PDB entry 7M4U | electron microscopy, 2.71 A resolution | chains a and t of the 21 polymer chains in the assembly

[Chain a]
Molecule: 16s Ribosomal RNA
Source organism: Acinetobacter baumannii (strain AB0057)
Sequence (1544 nucleotides; numbered 1 to 1544; the number before each row is that of its first residue):
     1 UUUAACUGAAGAGUUUGAUCAUGGCUCAGAUUGAACGCUGGCGGCAGGCU
    51 UAACACAUGCAAGUCGAGCGGGGGAAGGUAGCUUGCUACCGGACCUAGCG
   101 GCGGACGGGUGAGUAAUGCUUAGGAAUCUGCCUAUUAGUGGGGGACAACA
   151 UCUCGAAAGGGAUGCUAAUACCGCAUACGUCCUACGGGAGAAAGCAGGGG
   201 AUCUUCGGACCUUGCGCUAAUAGAUGAGCCUAAGUCGGAUUAGCUAGUUG
   251 GUGGGGUAAAGGCCUACCAAGGCGACGAUCUGUAGCGGGUCUGAGAGGAU
   301 GAUCCGCCACACUGGGACUGAGACACGGCCCAGACUCCUACGGGAGGCAG
   351 CAGUGGGGAAUAUUGGACAAUGGGGGGAACCCUGAUCCAGCCAUGCCGCG
   401 UGUGUGAAGAAGGCCUUAUGGUUGUAAAGCACUUUAAGCGAGGAGGAGGC
   451 UACUCUAGUUAAUACCUAGGGAUAGUGGACGUUACUCGCAGAAUAAGCAC
   501 CGGCUAACUCUGUGCCAGCAGCCGCGGUAAUACAGAGGGUGCGAGCGUUA
   551 AUCGGAUUUACUGGGCGUAAAGCGUGCGUAGGCGGCUUAUUAAGUCGGAU
   601 GUGAAAUCCCCGAGCUUAACUUGGGAAUUGCAUUCGAUACUGGUGAGCUA
   651 GAGUAUGGGAGAGGAUGGUAGAAUUCCAGGUGUAGCGGUGAAAUGCGUAG
   701 AGAUCUGGAGGAAUACCGAUGGCGAAGGCAGCCAUCUGGCCUAAUACUGA
   751 CGCUGAGGUACGAAAGCAUGGGGAGCAAACAGGAUUAGAUACCCUGGUAG
   801 UCCAUGCCGUAAACGAUGUCUACUAGCCGUUGGGGCCUUUGAGGCUUUAG
   851 UGGCGCAGCUAACGCGAUAAGUAGACCGCCUGGGGAGUACGGUCGCAAGA
   901 CUAAAACUCAAAUGAAUUGACGGGGGCCCGCACAAGCGGUGGAGCAUGUG
   951 GUUUAAUUCGAUGXAACGCGAAGAACCUUACCUGGCCUUGACAUACUAGA
  1001 AACUUUUCAGAGAUGGAUUGGUGCCUUCGGGAACCUAGAUACAGGUGCUG
  1051 CAUGGCUGUCGUCAGCUCGUGUCGUGAGAUGUUGGGUUAAGUCCCGCAAC
  1101 GAGCGCAACCCUUUUCCUUACUUGCCAGCAUUUCGGAUGGGAACUUUAAG
  1151 GAUACUGCCAGUGACAAACUGGAGGAAGGCGGGGACGACGUCAAGUCAUC
  1201 AUGGCCCUUACGGCCAGGGCUACACACGUGCUACAAUGGUCGGUACAAAG
  1251 GGUUGCUACACAGCGAUGUGAUGCUAAUCUCAAAAAGCCGAUCGUAGUCC
  1301 GGAUUGGAGUCUGCAACUCGACUCCAUGAAGUCGGAAUCGCUAGUAAUCG
  1351 CGGAUCAGAAUGCCGCGGUGAAUACGUUCCCGGGCCUUGUACACACCGCC
  1401 CGUCACACCAUGGGAGUUUGUUGCACCAGAAGUAGCUAGCCUAACUGCAA
  1451 AGAGGGCGGUUACCACGGUGUGGCCGAUGACUGGGGUGAAGUCGUAACAA
  1501 GGUAGCCGUAGGGGAACCUGCGGCUGGAUCACCUCCUUAACGAA
Not modelled in the structure: 1-2, 1531-1544
Construct notes: conflict U1007 (C57026 in 1211343212), C1034 (U57053 in 1211343212)
Modified residues: PSU (pseudouridine-5'-monophosphate) at position 513, 7MG (7N-methyl-8-hydroguanosine-5'-monophosphate) at position 524, 2MG (2N-methylguanosine-5'-monophosphate) at position 963, 5MC (5-methylcytidine-5'-monophosphate) at position 964, 2MG (2N-methylguanosine-5'-monophosphate) at position 1204, 4OC (4n,o2'-methylcytidine-5'-monophosphate) at position 1399, UR3 (3-methyluridine-5'-monophoshate) at position 1495, MA6 (6N-dimethyladenosine-5'-monophoshate) at position 1515, MA6 (6N-dimethyladenosine-5'-monophoshate) at position 1516

[Chain t]
Protein: 30S ribosomal protein S20
Source organism: Acinetobacter baumannii (strain AB0057)
UniProt: B7I5N9 (RS20_ACIB5); residue numbers follow UniProt; this construct covers 1-88
Sequence (88 residues; row label = number of the first residue in the row):
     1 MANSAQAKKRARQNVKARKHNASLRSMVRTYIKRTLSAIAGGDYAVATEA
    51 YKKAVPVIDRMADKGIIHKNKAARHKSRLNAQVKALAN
Not modelled in the structure: 1, 88

[How chain a and chain t interact]
Pairs across the interface (83):
  G63(a) - Ser4(t)  hydrogen bond to the phosphate
  G63(a) - Gln6(t)  hydrogen bond to the base
  U64(a) - Gln6(t)  base contact
  C99(a) - Lys9(t)  phosphate contact
  C99(a) - Arg12(t)  salt bridge to the phosphate
  G100(a) - Lys9(t)  hydrogen bond to the base
  G100(a) - Gln13(t)  hydrogen bond to the phosphate
  G100(a) - Lys16(t)  salt bridge to the phosphate
  C102(a) - Gln6(t)  base contact
  C102(a) - Arg10(t)  base contact
  G103(a) - Gln6(t)  base contact
  G103(a) - Arg10(t)  hydrogen bond to the base
  G104(a) - Arg10(t)  hydrogen bond to the base
  C128(a) - His68(t)  phosphate contact
  C128(a) - Asn70(t)  phosphate contact
  C171(a) - His20(t)  hydrogen bond to the phosphate
  C172(a) - His20(t)  salt bridge to the phosphate
  C172(a) - Leu24(t)  phosphate contact
  C172(a) - Lys64(t)  salt bridge to the phosphate
  G173(a) - Arg60(t)  salt bridge to the phosphate
  G173(a) - Lys64(t)  salt bridge to the phosphate
  C181(a) - Ala73(t)  sugar contact
  C181(a) - Lys76(t)  hydrogen bond to the base
  C182(a) - Tyr51(t)  sugar contact
  C182(a) - Ala73(t)  sugar contact
  C182(a) - Lys76(t)  sugar contact
  C182(a) - Ser77(t)  phosphate contact
  U183(a) - Ser77(t)  hydrogen bond to the phosphate
  U183(a) - Asn80(t)  sugar contact
  A184(a) - Tyr44(t)  hydrogen bond to the base
  A184(a) - Asn80(t)  base contact
  A184(a) - Lys84(t)  hydrogen bond to the sugar
  G188(a) - Lys52(t)  sugar contact
  A189(a) - Pro56(t)  phosphate contact
  A189(a) - Asp59(t)  hydrogen bond to the sugar
  G190(a) - Pro56(t)  phosphate contact
  G190(a) - Asp59(t)  sugar contact
  G190(a) - Arg60(t)  phosphate contact
  G190(a) - Asp63(t)  hydrogen bond to the sugar
  A191(a) - Arg60(t)  phosphate contact
  A191(a) - Asp63(t)  phosphate contact
  A219(a) - Asp63(t)  phosphate contact
  A219(a) - Lys69(t)  phosphate contact
  A220(a) - Lys69(t)  salt bridge to the phosphate
  G254(a) - Gln82(t)  phosphate contact
  G255(a) - Arg78(t)  salt bridge to the phosphate
  G255(a) - Gln82(t)  hydrogen bond to the phosphate
  G256(a) - His75(t)  phosphate contact
  G256(a) - Arg78(t)  hydrogen bond to the base
  U257(a) - Lys71(t)  salt bridge to the phosphate
  U257(a) - Arg74(t)  salt bridge to the phosphate
  U257(a) - Arg78(t)  base contact
  A258(a) - His68(t)  sugar contact
  A258(a) - Asn70(t)  phosphate contact
  A259(a) - Asn70(t)  phosphate contact
  A259(a) - Arg74(t)  salt bridge to the phosphate
  A317(a) - Arg18(t)  hydrogen bond to the sugar
  C318(a) - Asn14(t)  hydrogen bond to the sugar
  C318(a) - Arg18(t)  hydrogen bond to the sugar
  U319(a) - Asn14(t)  hydrogen bond to the sugar
  U319(a) - Ala17(t)  sugar contact
  U319(a) - Asn21(t)  hydrogen bond to the phosphate
  U319(a) - Arg25(t)  salt bridge to the phosphate
  G320(a) - Asn21(t)  hydrogen bond to the phosphate
  G327(a) - Ala2(t)  hydrogen bond to the sugar
  G328(a) - Ala2(t)  phosphate contact
  G328(a) - Asn3(t)  hydrogen bond to the phosphate
  C329(a) - Asn3(t)  phosphate contact
  G346(a) - Asn3(t)  phosphate contact
  G347(a) - Ala2(t)  hydrogen bond to the phosphate
  U1433(a) - Arg18(t)  salt bridge to the phosphate
  C1436(a) - Lys33(t)  salt bridge to the phosphate
  A1453(a) - Tyr31(t)  hydrogen bond to the sugar
  G1454(a) - Met27(t)  sugar contact
  G1454(a) - Thr30(t)  phosphate contact
  G1454(a) - Arg34(t)  salt bridge to the phosphate
  G1455(a) - Ser23(t)  sugar contact
  G1455(a) - Ser26(t)  phosphate contact
  G1455(a) - Met27(t)  hydrogen bond to the phosphate
  G1455(a) - Thr30(t)  hydrogen bond to the phosphate
  G1456(a) - Ala22(t)  phosphate contact
  G1456(a) - Ser23(t)  phosphate contact
  G1456(a) - Ser26(t)  hydrogen bond to the phosphate
Interface residues without a listed pair, chain a (47 interface residues in all): G98, G101, C174, A192, A1434
Interface residues without a listed pair, chain t (51 interface residues in all): Ala7, Ala11, Arg29, Val55, Met61, Ala87

[Overview]
The interface between chain a and chain t involves 47 residues on one side and 51 on the other; the contacts
include 28 hydrogen bonds and 15 salt bridges. Polar pairs include G63(a)-Gln6(t), G100(a)-Lys9(t) and
G103(a)-Arg10(t).
Here chain a is 16s Ribosomal RNA and chain t is 30S ribosomal protein S20, both from Acinetobacter baumannii
(strain AB0057). Entry 7M4U (A. baumannii Ribosome-Eravacycline complex: 30S) was determined by electron
microscopy.
